7SYD - chains A and B of the 4 polymer chains in the assembly; structure by electron microscopy, 3.10 A resolution.

== Chain A (and B) ==
Protein: Epidermal growth factor receptor
From: Homo sapiens
Notes: EC 2.7.10.1; chain B of this document is another copy of the same molecule, construct and numbering; everything in this record applies to it too
Reference sequence: P00533 (EGFR_HUMAN); residues -23 to 1186 here correspond to UniProt positions 1-1210 (UniProt number = residue number + 24)
Sequence (1210 residues; row label = number of the first residue in the row; numbers below 1 keep their minus sign (Met-23 is residue -23)):
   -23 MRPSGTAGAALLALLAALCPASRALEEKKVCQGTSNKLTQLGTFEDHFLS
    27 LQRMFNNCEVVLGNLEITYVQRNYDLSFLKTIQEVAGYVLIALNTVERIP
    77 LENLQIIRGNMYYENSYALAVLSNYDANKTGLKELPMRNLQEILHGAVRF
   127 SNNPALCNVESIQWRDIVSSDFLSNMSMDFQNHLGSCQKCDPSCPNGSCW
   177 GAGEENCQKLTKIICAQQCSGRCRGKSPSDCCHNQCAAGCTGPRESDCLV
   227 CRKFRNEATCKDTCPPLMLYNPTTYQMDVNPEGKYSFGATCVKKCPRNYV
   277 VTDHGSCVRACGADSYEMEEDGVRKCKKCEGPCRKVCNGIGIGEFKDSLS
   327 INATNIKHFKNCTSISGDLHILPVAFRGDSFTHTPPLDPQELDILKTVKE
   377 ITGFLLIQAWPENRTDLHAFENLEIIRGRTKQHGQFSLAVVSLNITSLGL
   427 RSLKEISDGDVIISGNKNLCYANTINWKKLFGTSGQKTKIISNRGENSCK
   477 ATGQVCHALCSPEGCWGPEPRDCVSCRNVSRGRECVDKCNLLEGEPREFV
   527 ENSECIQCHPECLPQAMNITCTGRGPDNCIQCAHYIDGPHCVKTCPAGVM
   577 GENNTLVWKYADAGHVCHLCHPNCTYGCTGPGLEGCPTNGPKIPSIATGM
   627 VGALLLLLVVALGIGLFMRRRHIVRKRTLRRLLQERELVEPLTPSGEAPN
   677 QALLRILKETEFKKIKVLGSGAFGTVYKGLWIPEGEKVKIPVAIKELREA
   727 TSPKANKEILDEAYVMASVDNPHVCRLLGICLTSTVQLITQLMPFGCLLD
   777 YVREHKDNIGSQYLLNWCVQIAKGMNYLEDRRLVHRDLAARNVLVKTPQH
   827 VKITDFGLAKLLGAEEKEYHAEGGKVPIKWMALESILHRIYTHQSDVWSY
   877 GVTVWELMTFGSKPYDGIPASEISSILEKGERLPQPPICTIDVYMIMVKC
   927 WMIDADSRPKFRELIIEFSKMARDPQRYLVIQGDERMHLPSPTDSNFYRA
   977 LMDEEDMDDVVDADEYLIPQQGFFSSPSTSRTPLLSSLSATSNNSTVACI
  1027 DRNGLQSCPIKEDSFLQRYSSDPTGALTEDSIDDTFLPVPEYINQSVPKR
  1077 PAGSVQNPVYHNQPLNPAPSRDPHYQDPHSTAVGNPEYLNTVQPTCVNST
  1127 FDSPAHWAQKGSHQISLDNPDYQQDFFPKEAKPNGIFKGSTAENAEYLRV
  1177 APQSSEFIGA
Unresolved in the structure: -23 to 0, 615-1186
Differences from the reference sequence: conflict Asn232 (Asp256 in P00533)
Cystine bridges: Cys7-Cys34, Cys133-Cys163, Cys166-Cys175, Cys170-Cys183, Cys191-Cys199, Cys195-Cys207, Cys208-Cys216, Cys212-Cys224, Cys227-Cys236, Cys240-Cys267, Cys271-Cys283, Cys287-Cys302, Cys305-Cys309, Cys313-Cys338, Cys446-Cys475, Cys482-Cys491, Cys486-Cys499, Cys502-Cys511, Cys515-Cys531, Cys534-Cys547, Cys538-Cys555, Cys558-Cys567, Cys571-Cys593, Cys596-Cys604, Cys600-Cys612
UniProt features mapped onto this chain:
  - region: Leu664 to Leu680 (Important for dimerization, phosphorylation and activation)
  - active site: Asp813 (Proton acceptor)
  - binding site (ATP): Leu694 to Val702, Lys721, Thr766, Gln767, Asp831
  - site: Tyr992 (Important for interaction with PIK3C2B)
  - modified residue: Ser205 (Phosphoserine), Thr654 (Phosphothreonine), Thr669 (Phosphothreonine), Ser671 (Phosphoserine), Lys721 (N6-(2-hydroxyisobutyryl)lysine), Tyr845 (Phosphotyrosine), Ser967 (Phosphoserine), Ser971 (Phosphoserine), Tyr974 (Phosphotyrosine), Tyr992 (Phosphotyrosine), Ser1002 (Phosphoserine), Ser1015 (Phosphoserine), Thr1017 (Phosphothreonine), Ser1018 (Phosphoserine), Ser1040 (Phosphoserine), Tyr1045 (Phosphotyrosine), Ser1046 (Phosphoserine), Ser1047 (Phosphoserine), Ser1057 (Phosphoserine), Tyr1068 (Phosphotyrosine) and 5 more in UniProt
  - lipidation (S-palmitoyl cysteine): Cys1025, Cys1122
  - glycosylation (N-linked (GlcNAc...) asparagine): Asn32 (complex), Asn49, Asn104, Asn151, Asn172, Asn328, Asn337, Asn389, Asn420, Asn504, Asn544, Asn579, Asn599 (high mannose)
  - cross-link (Glycyl lysine isopeptide (Lys-Gly)): Lys692 (interchain with G-Cter in ubiquitin), Lys713 (interchain with G-Cter in ubiquitin), Lys730 (interchain with G-Cter in ubiquitin), Lys733 (interchain with G-Cter in ubiquitin), Lys843 (interchain with G-Cter in ubiquitin), Lys905 (interchain with G-Cter in ubiquitin), Lys936 (interchain with G-Cter in ubiquitin), Lys946 (interchain with G-Cter in ubiquitin)
What the authors report for this chain:
  - conformationally variable residues (domain motion): Thr614
  - mutagenesis - L834R: increased catalytic activity

== Interface between chain A and chain B ==
Pairs across the interface (44; chain A residue first):
  Asn86(A) - Thr249(B)
  Gln193(A) - Arg220(B)  hydrogen bond (backbone-side chain)
  Gln194(A) - Pro219(B)
  Gln194(A) - Arg220(B)  hydrogen bond (backbone-side chain)
  Pro204(A) - Ser205(B)
  Ser205(A) - Gln194(B)
  Ser205(A) - Pro204(B)
  Pro219(A) - Gln194(B)
  Arg220(A) - Gln194(B)
  Phe230(A) - Tyr246(B)  hydrophobic
  Tyr246(A) - Phe230(B)  hydrophobic
  Tyr246(A) - Ser262(B)
  Tyr246(A) - Gly264(B)
  Tyr246(A) - Ser282(B)
  Tyr246(A) - Cys283(B)  hydrogen bond (side chain-backbone)
  Pro248(A) - Phe230(B)  hydrophobic
  Pro248(A) - Gly264(B)
  Pro248(A) - Ala265(B)  hydrophobic
  Thr249(A) - Asn86(B)
  Tyr251(A) - Phe263(B)  hydrophobic
  Tyr251(A) - Gly264(B)
  Tyr251(A) - Tyr275(B)  hydrophobic
  Tyr251(A) - Val284(B)
  Tyr251(A) - Arg285(B)
  Gln252(A) - Arg285(B)  hydrogen bond (side chain-backbone)
  Gln252(A) - Ala286(B)  hydrogen bond (side chain-backbone)
  Met253(A) - His280(B)
  Met253(A) - Ser282(B)  hydrogen bond
  Ser262(A) - Tyr246(B)
  Phe263(A) - Tyr246(B)
  Phe263(A) - Tyr251(B)  hydrophobic
  Gly264(A) - Tyr246(B)  hydrogen bond (backbone-side chain)
  Gly264(A) - Pro248(B)
  Gly264(A) - Tyr251(B)
  Ala265(A) - Pro248(B)
  His280(A) - Met253(B)  hydrogen bond
  Ser282(A) - Tyr246(B)
  Ser282(A) - Met253(B)
  Cys283(A) - Tyr246(B)  hydrogen bond (backbone-side chain)
  Val284(A) - Tyr251(B)
  Arg285(A) - Tyr251(B)
  Ala286(A) - Gln252(B)  hydrogen bond (backbone-side chain)
  Tyr602(A) - Tyr602(B)  hydrophobic
  Gly603(A) - Tyr602(B)
Other interface residues (no listed pair), chain A (34 interface residues in all): Ser196, Thr239, Met244, Leu245, Tyr275, Thr278, Leu582, Thr605
Other interface residues (no listed pair), chain B (30 interface residues in all): Gln193, Thr239, Leu245, Asp279, Gly574

== Summary ==
The interface between chain A and chain B involves 34 residues on one side and 30 on the other, with 10
hydrogen bonds. Polar contacts include Gln193(A)-Arg220(B), Gln194(A)-Arg220(B) and Tyr246(A)-Cys283(B). The
paper reports that L834R of chain A increases catalytic activity; conformational variability at Thr614(A).
Both chains are Epidermal growth factor receptor (Homo sapiens). Entry 7SYD (Cryo-EM structure of the
extracellular module of the full-length EGFR bound to EGF "tips-juxtaposed" conformation) was determined by
electron microscopy together with 7SYE, 7SZ0, 7SZ1, 7SZ5 and 7SZ7 from the same study.
